Entry 6Z3T (electron microscopy, 2.69 A resolution); this record covers chains A and B of the 3 polymer chains in the assembly.

# Chain A
Protein: Protein transport protein Sec61 subunit alpha isoform 1
Organism: Canis lupus familiaris
UniProtKB: P38377 (S61A1_CANLF); numbering as in UniProt (aligned over 1-476)
Sequence (476 residues; each row starts with the number of its first residue):
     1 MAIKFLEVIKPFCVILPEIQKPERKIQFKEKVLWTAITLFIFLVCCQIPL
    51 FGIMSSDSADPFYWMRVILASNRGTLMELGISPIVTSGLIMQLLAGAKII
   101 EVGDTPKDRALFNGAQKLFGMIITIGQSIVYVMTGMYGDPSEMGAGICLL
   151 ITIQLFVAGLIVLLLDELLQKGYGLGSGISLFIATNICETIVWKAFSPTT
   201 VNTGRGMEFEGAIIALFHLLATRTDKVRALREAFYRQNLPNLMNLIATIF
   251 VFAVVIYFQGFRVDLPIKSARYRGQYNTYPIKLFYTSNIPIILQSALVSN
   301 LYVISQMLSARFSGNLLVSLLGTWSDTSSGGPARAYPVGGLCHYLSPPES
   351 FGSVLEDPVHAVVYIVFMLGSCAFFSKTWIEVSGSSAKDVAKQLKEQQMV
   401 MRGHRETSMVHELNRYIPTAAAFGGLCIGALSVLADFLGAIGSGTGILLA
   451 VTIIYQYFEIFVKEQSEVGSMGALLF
Unresolved in the structure: 1-26, 98-108, 135-148, 170-177, 314-336, 465-476
Ligand contacts: Q6B ([(6S,7S,9Z,12R)-12-[(Z,2S,6R,7R,9R)-4,6-dimethyl-7,9-bis(oxidanyl)dec-4-en-2-yl]-7,9-dimethyl-2-oxidanylidene-1-oxacyclododec-9-en-6-yl] (2E,4E,6E,8E,10E,12S,13S,15S)-4,6,10-trimethyl-12,13,15-tris(oxidanyl)hexadeca-2,4,6,8,10-pentaenoate): V85, T86, L89, I179, W379, V382
From the paper describing this entry:
  - binding site for Q6B: V85, T86, L89, I179, W379, V382
  - mutagenesis - S71F, G80W, S82F: decreased binding to Q6B (from molecular simulation)
  - mutagenesis - S82Y: decreased binding to Q6B

# Chain B
Protein: Protein transport protein Sec61 subunit gamma
Organism: Canis lupus familiaris
UniProtKB: P60058 (SC61G_CANLF); residue numbers follow UniProt; this construct covers 1-68
Sequence (68 residues; each row starts with the number of its first residue):
     1 MDQVMQFVEPSRQFVKDSIRLVKRCTKPDRKEFQKIAMATAIGFAIMGFI
    51 GFFVKLIHIPINNIIVGG
Unresolved in the structure: 1-6, 66-68
Swiss-Prot annotation at these positions:
  - modified residue: M1 (N-acetylmethionine), S18 (Phosphoserine)

# How chain A and chain B interact
Pairs across the interface (42):
  L39(A) with I50(B), hydrophobic
  L43(A) with V54(B), hydrophobic
  L181(A) with M47(B), hydrophobic
  T185(A) with M47(B)
  C188(A) with F44(B), hydrophobic; M47(B); G48(B)
  E189(A) with G51(B)
  I191(A) with F44(B), hydrophobic
  V192(A) with G48(B); F52(B), hydrophobic
  W193(A) with G51(B), hydrogen bond (side chain-backbone); K55(B)
  F196(A) with F52(B), hydrophobic; K55(B), hydrogen bond (backbone-side chain)
  A253(A) with F33(B)
  I256(A) with F33(B), hydrophobic; T40(B)
  Y257(A) with P28(B); F33(B), hydrophobic
  G260(A) with T26(B); P28(B)
  F261(A) with T26(B); K27(B); P28(B)
  R262(A) with C25(B); T26(B), hydrogen bond (backbone-backbone)
  V263(A) with C25(B), hydrophobic
  D264(A) with R24(B), hydrogen bond (backbone-side chain)
  Y416(A) with L21(B); R24(B), hydrogen bond
  T419(A) with D17(B), hydrogen bond; S18(B); L21(B)
  A420(A) with L21(B)
  A422(A) with F14(B), hydrophobic
  F423(A) with S18(B); V22(B), hydrophobic
  I454(A) with T40(B)
  Y455(A) with I36(B), hydrophobic
  F458(A) with I36(B), hydrophobic; A39(B), hydrophobic
Interface residues without a listed pair, chain A (32 interface residues in all): C46, S197, L265, L283, R415, V451
Interface residues without a listed pair, chain B (27 interface residues in all): R20, A37, G43, F49, H58

# Overview
The interface between chain A and chain B involves 32 residues on one side and 27 on the other; the contacts
include 6 hydrogen bonds. Polar contacts include W193(A)-G51(B), F196(A)-K55(B) and D264(A)-R24(B). The paper
reports a binding site for Q6B at V85(A), T86(A) and L89(A) among others; S71F, G80W and S82F of chain A,
among others, reduce binding to Q6B.
Here chain A is Protein transport protein Sec61 subunit alpha isoform 1 and chain B is Protein transport
protein Sec61 subunit gamma, both from Canis lupus familiaris. Entry 6Z3T (Structure of canine Sec61 inhibited
by mycolactone) was determined by electron microscopy.
